Entry 3T05 (X-ray diffraction, 3.05 A resolution); this record covers chains C and D of the 4 polymer chains in the assembly.

[Chain C (and D)]
Name: Pyruvate kinase
Source organism: Staphylococcus aureus subsp. aureus
Notes: EC 2.7.1.40; chain D of this document is another copy of the same molecule, construct and numbering; everything in this record applies to it too
UniProt: Q6GG09 (KPYK_STAAR); numbering as in UniProt (aligned over 1-585)
Amino-acid sequence (606 residues; each row starts with the number of its first residue; numbers below 1 keep their minus sign (Met-20 is residue -20)):
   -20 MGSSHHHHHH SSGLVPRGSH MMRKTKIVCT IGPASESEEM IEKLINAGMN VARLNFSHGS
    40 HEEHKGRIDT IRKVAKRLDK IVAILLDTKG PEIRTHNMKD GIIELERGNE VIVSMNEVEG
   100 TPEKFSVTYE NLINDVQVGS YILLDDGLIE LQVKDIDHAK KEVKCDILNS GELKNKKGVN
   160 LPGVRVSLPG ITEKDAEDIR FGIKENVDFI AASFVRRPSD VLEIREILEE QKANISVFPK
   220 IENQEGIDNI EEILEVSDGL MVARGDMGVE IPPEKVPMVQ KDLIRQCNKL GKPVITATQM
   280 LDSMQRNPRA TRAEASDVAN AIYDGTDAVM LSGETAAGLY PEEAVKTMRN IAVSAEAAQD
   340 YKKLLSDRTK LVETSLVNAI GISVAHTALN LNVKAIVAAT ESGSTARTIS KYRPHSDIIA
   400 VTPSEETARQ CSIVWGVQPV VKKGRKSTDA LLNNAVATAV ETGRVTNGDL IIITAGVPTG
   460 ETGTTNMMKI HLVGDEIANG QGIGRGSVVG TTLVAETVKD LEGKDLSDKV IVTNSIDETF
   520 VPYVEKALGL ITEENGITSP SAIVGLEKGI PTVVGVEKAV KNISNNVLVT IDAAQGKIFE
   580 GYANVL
Disordered / not traced: -20 to 0, 584-585
Sequence notes: expression tag (-20 to 0)
UniProt features mapped onto this chain:
  - binding site (substrate): Arg32, Gly244, Asp245, Thr277
  - binding site (ATP): Asn34 to His37, Arg73, Lys156
  - binding site (K(+)): Asn34, Ser36, Asp66, Thr67
  - binding site (Mg(2+)): Glu221, Asp245
  - site: Lys219 (Transition state stabilizer)

[Interface between chain C and chain D]
Contacting residue pairs (59; chain C residue first):
  Leu201(C) with Thr537(D)
  Arg204(C) with Ile536(D)
  Glu205(C) with Thr537(D), hydrogen bond
  Glu208(C) with Ile536(D), hydrogen bond (side chain-backbone)
  Glu234(C) with Gly483(D); Arg484(D), salt bridge
  Val235(C) with Leu545(D), hydrophobic
  Leu269(C) with Arg484(D)
  Thr353(C) with Asn369(D); Leu370(D)
  Ser354(C) with Leu370(D)
  Leu355(C) with Leu370(D), hydrophobic; Ile469(D), hydrophobic
  Ala358(C) with Thr366(D); Leu370(D), hydrophobic; Ile469(D), hydrophobic
  Ser362(C) with Ser362(D), hydrogen bond; Met467(D)
  Thr366(C) with Ala358(D)
  Asn369(C) with Thr353(D)
  Leu370(C) with Thr353(D); Leu355(D), hydrophobic; Ala358(D), hydrophobic
  Ser426(C) with Asp428(D)
  Thr427(C) with Asp428(D), hydrogen bond (backbone-side chain)
  Asp428(C) with Ser426(D); Thr427(D), hydrogen bond (side chain-backbone); Asp428(D)
  Val456(C) with Lys468(D)
  Pro457(C) with Lys468(D)
  Glu460(C) with Glu475(D)
  Thr463(C) with Gln574(D)
  Asn465(C) with Lys468(D); Ile469(D), hydrogen bond (backbone-backbone)
  Met466(C) with Met467(D); Lys468(D)
  Met467(C) with Ser362(D); Met466(D); Met467(D), hydrogen bond (backbone-backbone)
  Lys468(C) with Val456(D); Pro457(D); Asn465(D); Met466(D)
  Ile469(C) with Leu355(D), hydrophobic; Ala358(D), hydrophobic; Asn465(D), hydrogen bond (backbone-backbone)
  Glu475(C) with Glu460(D)
  Gly483(C) with Glu234(D)
  Arg484(C) with Glu234(D), salt bridge; Leu269(D)
  Gly535(C) with Glu208(D)
  Ile536(C) with Arg204(D); Glu208(D), hydrogen bond (backbone-side chain)
  Thr537(C) with Leu201(D); Glu205(D), hydrogen bond; Glu208(D)
  Leu545(C) with Val235(D), hydrophobic
  Gln574(C) with Gly462(D); Thr463(D)
Other interface residues (no listed pair), chain C (37 interface residues in all): Ile359, Gly462
Other interface residues (no listed pair), chain D (37 interface residues in all): Ser354, Ile359, Gly535

[Summary]
Chain C and chain D each contribute 37 residues to their interface, with 10 hydrogen bonds and 2 salt bridges.
Polar pairs include Glu234(C)-Arg484(D), Glu205(C)-Thr537(D) and Glu208(C)-Ile536(D).
Both chains are Pyruvate kinase (Staphylococcus aureus subsp. aureus). Entry 3T05 (Crystal structure of S.
aureus Pyruvate Kinase) was determined by X-ray diffraction together with 3T07 from the same study.
